Entry 7AQW (electron microscopy, 3.17 A resolution); this record covers chains L and l of the 13 polymer chains in the assembly.

[Chain L]
Name: NADH-ubiquinone oxidoreductase chain 5
Organism: Arabidopsis thaliana
Notes: EC 7.1.1.2
UniProtKB: B5TM94 (B5TM94_ARATH); residues 1-669 here = UniProt positions 1-669
Amino-acid sequence (669 residues; each row starts with the number of its first residue):
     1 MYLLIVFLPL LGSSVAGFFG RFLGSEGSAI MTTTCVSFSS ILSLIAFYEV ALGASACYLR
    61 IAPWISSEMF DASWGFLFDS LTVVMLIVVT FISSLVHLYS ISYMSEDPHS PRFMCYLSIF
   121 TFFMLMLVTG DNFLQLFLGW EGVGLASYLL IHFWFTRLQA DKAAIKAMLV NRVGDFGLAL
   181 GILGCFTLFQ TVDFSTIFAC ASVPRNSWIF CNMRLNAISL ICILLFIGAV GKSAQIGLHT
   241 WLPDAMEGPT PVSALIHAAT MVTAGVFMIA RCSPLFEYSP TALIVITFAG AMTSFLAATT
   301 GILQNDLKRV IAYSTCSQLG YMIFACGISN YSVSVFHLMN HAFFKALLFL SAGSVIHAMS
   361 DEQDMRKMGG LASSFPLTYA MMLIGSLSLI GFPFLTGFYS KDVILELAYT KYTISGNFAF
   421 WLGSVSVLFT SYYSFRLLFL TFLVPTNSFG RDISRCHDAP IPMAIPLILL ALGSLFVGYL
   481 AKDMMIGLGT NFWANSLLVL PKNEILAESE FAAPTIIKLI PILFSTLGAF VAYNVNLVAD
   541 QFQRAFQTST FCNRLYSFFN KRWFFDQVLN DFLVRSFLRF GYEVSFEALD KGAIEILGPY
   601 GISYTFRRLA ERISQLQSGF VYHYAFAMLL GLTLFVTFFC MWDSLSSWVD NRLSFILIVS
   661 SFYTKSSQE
Unresolved in the structure: 590-669
Construct notes: conflict Phe91 (Ser in B5TM94)
Residues lining bound ligands: phosphatidylcholine (PC7; (7S)-4-hydroxy-N,N,N-trimethyl-9-oxo-7-[(palmitoyloxy)methyl]-3,5,8-trioxa-4-phosphahexacosan-1-aminium 4-oxide): Leu10, Ser13, Ser14, Gly17, Phe18, His109, Arg112, Cys115, Tyr116, Ile119, Phe122, Phe123, Leu145, Leu149

[Chain l]
Name: NADH dehydrogenase [ubiquinone] 1 beta subcomplex subunit 8, mitochondrial
Organism: Arabidopsis thaliana
UniProtKB: Q9FGK0 (NDUB8_ARATH); residue numbers follow UniProt; this construct covers 1-125
Amino-acid sequence (125 residues; row label = number of the first residue in the row):
     1 MAGRLSGVAS RIMGGNGVVA RSVGSSLRQR AGMGLPVGKH IVPDKPLSVN DELMWDNGTA
    61 FPEPCIDRIA DTVGKYEALA WLSGGLGFFV GLGLLAVLND KASKVPFTPR VYPYDNLRVE
   121 LGGEP
Unresolved in the structure: 1-44, 55-69

[Chain L / chain l interface]
Residue-residue contacts (48; chain L residue first):
  Met292(L) - Phe89(l)
  Phe295(L) - Phe88(l)  hydrophobic
  Phe295(L) - Phe89(l)  hydrophobic
  Ala408(L) - Lys101(l)
  Tyr409(L) - Lys101(l)  hydrogen bond (backbone-side chain)
  Tyr412(L) - Lys101(l)
  Tyr412(L) - Ala102(l)
  Tyr412(L) - Lys104(l)
  Tyr412(L) - Val105(l)  hydrophobic
  Tyr412(L) - Pro106(l)
  Ile414(L) - Ala96(l)
  Ile414(L) - Val97(l)  hydrophobic
  Asn417(L) - Asn99(l)  hydrogen bond
  Asn417(L) - Lys101(l)
  Phe418(L) - Phe89(l)
  Phe418(L) - Leu92(l)  hydrophobic
  Phe418(L) - Gly93(l)
  Trp421(L) - Ala96(l)
  Trp421(L) - Asn99(l)
  Pro501(L) - Tyr112(l)
  Pro501(L) - Leu121(l)  hydrophobic
  Glu504(L) - Arg110(l)  salt bridge
  Glu504(L) - Tyr112(l)  hydrogen bond
  Glu508(L) - Phe107(l)
  Glu508(L) - Arg110(l)  salt bridge
  Phe551(L) - Trp81(l)  hydrophobic
  Arg554(L) - Trp81(l)
  Leu555(L) - Trp81(l)
  Phe558(L) - Trp81(l)  hydrophobic
  Trp563(L) - Leu82(l)
  Trp563(L) - Gly85(l)
  Phe564(L) - Val73(l)  hydrophobic
  Phe564(L) - Ala78(l)  hydrophobic
  Phe564(L) - Trp81(l)  hydrophobic
  Phe564(L) - Leu82(l)
  Phe565(L) - Leu82(l)  hydrophobic
  Gln567(L) - Ala70(l)
  Gln567(L) - Lys75(l)
  Gln567(L) - Ala78(l)
  Val568(L) - Ala78(l)
  Val568(L) - Leu79(l)
  Val568(L) - Leu82(l)  hydrophobic
  Asp571(L) - Lys75(l)
  Phe572(L) - Lys75(l)
  Phe572(L) - Tyr76(l)  hydrophobic
  Phe572(L) - Leu79(l)  hydrophobic
  Leu578(L) - Leu53(l)  hydrophobic
  Tyr582(L) - Asn50(l)
Interface residues without a listed pair, chain L (38 interface residues in all): Ile236, Leu296, Thr410, Lys411, Thr413, Leu422, Leu500, Ala507, Ala512, Ser557, Lys561, Arg575, Glu583
Interface residues without a listed pair, chain l (32 interface residues in all): Thr72, Gly74, Leu86, Leu95, Leu117

[Summary]
Chain L and chain l form an interface of 38 and 32 residues respectively; the contacts include 3 hydrogen
bonds and 2 salt bridges. Among the polar pairs are Glu504(L)-Arg110(l), Glu508(L)-Arg110(l) and
Tyr409(L)-Lys101(l). Bound to chain L: phosphatidylcholine.
Here chain L is NADH-ubiquinone oxidoreductase chain 5 and chain l is NADH dehydrogenase [ubiquinone] 1 beta
subcomplex subunit 8, mitochondrial, both from Arabidopsis thaliana. Entry 7AQW (Cryo-EM structure of
Arabidopsis thaliana Complex-I (membrane tip)) was determined by electron microscopy (same publication as
7AQQ, 7AQR, 7AR7, 7AR8, 7AR9, 7ARB, 7ARC and 7ARD).
